Entry 7CWH (solution NMR); this record covers chains A and B.

== Chain A ==
Name: Peptide from Histone H3.3
UniProt: P84243 (H33_HUMAN); residues 31-41 here correspond to UniProt positions 32-42 (UniProt number = residue number + 1)
Sequence (11 residues; numbered 31 to 41; the number before each row is that of its first residue):
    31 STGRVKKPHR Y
Construct notes: engineered mutation Arg-34 (Gly35 in P84243)
Swiss-Prot annotation at these positions:
  - site: Ser-31 (Interaction with ZMYND11)
  - modified residue: Ser-31 (Phosphoserine), Lys-36 (N6,N6,N6-trimethyllysine), Lys-37 (N6-methyllysine), Tyr-41 (Phosphotyrosine)

== Chain B ==
Name: Protein kinase C-binding protein 1
From: Homo sapiens
Notes: fragment: PHD-type
UniProt: Q5TH12 (Q5TH12_HUMAN); residues 103-163 here correspond to UniProt positions 58-118 (UniProt number = residue number - 45)
Sequence (61 residues; row label = number of the first residue in the row):
   103 QDGRNDFYCW VCHREGQVLC CELCPRVYHA KCLRLTSEPE GDWFCPECEK ITVAECIETQ
   163 S
Bound ions: Zn2+ site 1: Cys-111, Cys-114, His-131, Cys-134; Zn2+ site 2: Cys-123, Cys-126, Cys-147, Cys-150

== Chain A / chain B interface ==
Contacting residue pairs - 12 pairs, chain A then chain B:
  Arg-34(A) / Asp-104(B)
  Arg-34(A) / Asn-107(B)
  Arg-34(A) / Asp-108(B)
  Arg-34(A) / Gln-119(B)
  Val-35(A) / Val-120(B)
  Val-35(A) / Glu-140(B)
  Lys-36(A) / Leu-137(B)
  Lys-36(A) / Thr-138(B)
  Lys-36(A) / Ser-139(B)
  Lys-36(A) / Glu-140(B)
  Lys-37(A) / Glu-140(B)
  Lys-37(A) / Glu-142(B)
Interface residues without a listed pair, chain A (6 interface residues in all): Ser-31, Pro-38
Interface residues without a listed pair, chain B (12 interface residues in all): Gly-118, Leu-121

== Summary ==
6 residues of chain A and 12 residues of chain B are in contact. Cys-111(B), Cys-114(B), His-131(B) and
Cys-134(B) form the Zn2+ site 1. Cys-123(B), Cys-126(B), Cys-147(B) and Cys-150(B) form the Zn2+ site 2.
Chain A is Peptide from Histone H3.3 and chain B is Protein kinase C-binding protein 1 (Homo sapiens); the
structure, Structural basis of RACK7 PHD to read a pediatric glioblastoma-associated histone mutation
H3.3G34R, was determined by solution NMR.
